6QLE - chains H and I of the 11 polymer chains in the assembly; structure by electron microscopy, 3.55 A resolution.

# Chain H
Protein: Central kinetochore subunit MCM16, Inner kinetochore subunit MCM16, Mcm16p
Source organism: Saccharomyces cerevisiae
UniProt: B3LLA4 (B3LLA4_YEAS1); residues 1-136 carry their UniProt numbers (136 of 181 residues fall inside the UniProt entry; the rest is not from it)
Sequence (181 residues; each row starts with the number of its first residue; X marks 45 residues of unknown identity (built as UNK)):
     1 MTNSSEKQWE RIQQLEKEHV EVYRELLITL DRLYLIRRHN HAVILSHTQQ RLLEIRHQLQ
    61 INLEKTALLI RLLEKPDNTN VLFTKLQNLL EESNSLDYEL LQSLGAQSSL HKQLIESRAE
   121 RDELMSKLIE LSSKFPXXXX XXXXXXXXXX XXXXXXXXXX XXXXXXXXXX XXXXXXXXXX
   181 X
Unresolved in the structure: 1-3, 41-44, 75-77, 137-181

# Chain I
Protein: Central kinetochore subunit CTF3, Inner kinetochore subunit CTF3
Source organism: Saccharomyces cerevisiae
UniProt: Q12748 (CENPI_YEAST); numbering as in UniProt; present here: 335-656, 690-733
Sequence (412 residues; numbered 321 to 733 plus 22 insertion-coded residues; 23 numbers in that range are skipped by the numbering (no residue carries them; nothing is unmodelled there); the number before each row is that of its first residue; a row labelled like 656A-656V holds insertion residues (656A, then the next letters in order); X marks 46 residues of unknown identity (built as UNK)):
   321 XXXXXXXXXX
   334 XSLKHLYSSI ILIKNSRDES SSPYEWCIWQ LKRCFAHQIE TPQEVIPIII SVSSMDNKLS
   394 SRIIQTFCNL KYLKLDELTL KKVCGGILPL WKPELISGTR EFFVKFMASI FMWSTRDGHD
   454 NNCTFSETCF YVLQMITNWV LDDKLIALGL TLLHDMQSLL TLDKIFNNAT SNRFSTMAFI
   514 SSLDILTQLS KQTKSDYAIQ YLIVGPDIMN KVFSSDDPLL LSAACRYLVA TKNKLMQYPS
   574 TNKFVRMQNQ YIMDLTNYLY RNKVLSSKSL FGVSPDFFKQ ILENLYIPTA DFKNAKFFTI
   634 TGIPALSYIC IIILRRLETA ENT
656A-656V XXXXXXXXXXXXXXXXXXXXXX
   664 XXXXXXXXXX XXX
   690 VNNIHDLRVK ILMHLSNTAN PYRDIAAFLF TYLKSLSKYS VQNS
Unresolved in the structure: 452-453, 526-531, 597-601, 620-624, 633-634, 656A-656V, 729-733

# Chain H / chain I interface
Pairs across the interface (58; chain H residue first):
  Arg-24(H) / Ala-502(I)
  Arg-51(H) / Ser-491(I)
  Arg-51(H) / Thr-494(I)  hydrogen bond (side chain-backbone)
  Arg-51(H) / Asp-540(I)
  Arg-51(H) / Lys-544(I)
  Glu-54(H) / Asp-496(I)
  Glu-54(H) / Lys-544(I)  salt bridge
  Ile-55(H) / Asn-543(I)
  Arg-56(H) / Phe-610(I)
  Gln-58(H) / Asn-500(I)
  Gln-58(H) / Asn-501(I)  hydrogen bond (side chain-backbone)
  Gln-58(H) / Ser-548(I)
  Leu-59(H) / Val-606(I)  hydrophobic
  Leu-59(H) / Phe-611(I)  hydrophobic
  Gln-60(H) / Phe-610(I)
  Gln-60(H) / Ile-614(I)
  Ile-61(H) / Ala-502(I)  hydrophobic
  Asn-62(H) / Asp-549(I)
  Asn-62(H) / Tyr-591(I)  hydrogen bond
  Asn-62(H) / Pro-637(I)
  Leu-63(H) / Phe-611(I)  hydrophobic
  Leu-63(H) / Ile-614(I)  hydrophobic
  Lys-65(H) / Asp-549(I)
  Lys-65(H) / Pro-637(I)
  Thr-66(H) / Phe-630(I)
  Thr-66(H) / Gly-635(I)  hydrogen bond (side chain-backbone)
  Ala-67(H) / Leu-618(I)  hydrophobic
  Ile-70(H) / Phe-630(I)  hydrophobic
  Gln-87(H) / Tyr-641(I)
  Leu-90(H) / Tyr-641(I)  hydrophobic
  Glu-91(H) / Tyr-641(I)
  Asn-94(H) / Ile-642(I)
  Asp-97(H) / Leu-552(I)
  Asp-97(H) / Tyr-711(I)
  Tyr-98(H) / Pro-710(I)
  Leu-100(H) / Arg-506(I)
  Leu-101(H) / Leu-552(I)  hydrophobic
  Leu-104(H) / Met-510(I)  hydrophobic
  Leu-104(H) / Ile-513(I)  hydrophobic
  Leu-104(H) / Asp-517(I)
  Gln-107(H) / Gln-467(I)
  His-111(H) / Pro-422(I)  hydrogen bond (side chain-backbone)
  His-111(H) / Gln-467(I)  hydrogen bond (side chain-backbone)
  His-111(H) / Thr-470(I)
  His-111(H) / Asn-471(I)  hydrogen bond
  Leu-114(H) / Leu-423(I)
  Ile-115(H) / Leu-423(I)  hydrophobic
  Ile-115(H) / Asn-471(I)
  Arg-118(H) / Ser-387(I)  hydrogen bond (side chain-backbone)
  Arg-118(H) / Met-388(I)
  Arg-118(H) / Asn-390(I)
  Arg-118(H) / Leu-423(I)  hydrogen bond (side chain-backbone)
  Arg-118(H) / Trp-424(I)
  Arg-121(H) / Ile-343(I)
  Arg-121(H) / Met-388(I)
  Met-125(H) / Ile-343(I)  hydrophobic
  Ile-129(H) / Lys-347(I)
  Ile-129(H) / Arg-350(I)
Other interface residues (no listed pair), chain H (35 interface residues in all): His-47, Leu-52, Lys-112
Other interface residues (no listed pair), chain I (48 interface residues in all): Asp-351, Asp-389, Phe-463, Ile-541, Ser-547, Phe-604, Gly-605

# In short
35 residues of chain H and 48 residues of chain I are in contact, with 9 hydrogen bonds and 1 salt bridge.
Among the polar pairs are Glu-54(H)/Lys-544(I), Arg-51(H)/Thr-494(I) and Gln-58(H)/Asn-501(I).
Chain H is Central kinetochore subunit MCM16, Inner kinetochore subunit MCM16, Mcm16p and chain I is Central
kinetochore subunit CTF3, Inner kinetochore subunit CTF3, both from Saccharomyces cerevisiae; the structure,
Structure of inner kinetochore CCAN complex, was determined by electron microscopy together with 6QLD and 6QLF
from the same study.
